PDB entry 7UBR | X-ray diffraction, 2.05 A resolution | chains A and L of the 4 polymer chains in the assembly

[Chain A]
Protein: Integrin alpha-IIb
Source organism: Homo sapiens
UniProtKB: P08514 (ITA2B_HUMAN); residues 1-454 here correspond to UniProt positions 32-485 (UniProt number = residue number + 31)
Amino-acid sequence (454 residues; row label = number of the first residue in the row):
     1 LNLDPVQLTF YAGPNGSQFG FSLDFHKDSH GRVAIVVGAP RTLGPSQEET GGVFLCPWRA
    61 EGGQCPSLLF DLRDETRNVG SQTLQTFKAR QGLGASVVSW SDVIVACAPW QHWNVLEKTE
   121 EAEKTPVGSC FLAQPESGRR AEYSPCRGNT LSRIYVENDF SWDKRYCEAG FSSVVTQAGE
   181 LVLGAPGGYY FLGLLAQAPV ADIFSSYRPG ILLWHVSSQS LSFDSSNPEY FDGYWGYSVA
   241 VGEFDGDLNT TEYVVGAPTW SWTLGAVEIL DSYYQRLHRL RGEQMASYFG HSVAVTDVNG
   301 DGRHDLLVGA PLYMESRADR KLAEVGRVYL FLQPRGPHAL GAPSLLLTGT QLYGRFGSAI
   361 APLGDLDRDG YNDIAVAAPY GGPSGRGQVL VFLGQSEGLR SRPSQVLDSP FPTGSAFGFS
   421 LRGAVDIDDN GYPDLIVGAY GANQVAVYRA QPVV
Disulfides: Cys-56/Cys-65, Cys-107/Cys-130, Cys-146/Cys-167
Bound ions: Ca2+ site 1: Glu-243, Asp-245, Asp-247, Thr-250, Glu-252; Ca2+ site 2: Asp-297, Asn-299, Asp-301, Arg-303, Asp-305; Ca2+ site 3: Asp-365, Asp-367, Asp-369, Tyr-371, Asp-373; Ca2+ site 4: Asp-426, Asp-428, Asn-430, Tyr-432, Asp-434
Small-molecule neighbours: MJX ({4-[4-(4-carbamimidoylphenyl)piperazin-1-yl]piperidin-1-yl}acetic acid): Asp-159, Phe-160, Tyr-189, Tyr-190, Leu-192, Asp-224, Ser-225, Ser-226, Phe-231
Swiss-Prot annotation at these positions:
  - binding site (Ca(2+)): Glu-243, Asp-245, Asp-247, Thr-250, Glu-252, Asp-297, Asn-299, Asp-301, Arg-303, Asp-305, Asp-365, Asp-367, Asp-369, Tyr-371, Asp-373, Asp-426, Asp-428, Asn-430, Tyr-432, Asp-434
  - glycosylation (N-linked (GlcNAc...) asparagine): Asn-15, Asn-249

[Chain L]
Protein: 10E5 Fab light chain
Source organism: Homo sapiens
Notes: antibody fragment or engineered binder
Amino-acid sequence (214 residues; each row starts with the number of its first residue):
     1 DILMTQSPSS MSVSLGDTVS ITCHASQGIS SNIGWLQQKP GKSFMGLIYY GTNLVDGVPS
    61 RFSGSGSGAD YSLTISSLDS EDFADYYCVQ YAQLPYTFGG GTKLEIKRAD AAPTVSIFPP
   121 SSEQLTSGGA SVVCFLNNFY PKDINVKWKI DGSERQNGVL NSWTDQDSKD STYSMSSTLT
   181 LTKDEYERHN SYTCEATHKT STSPIVKSFN RNEC
Disulfides: Cys-23/Cys-88, Cys-134/Cys-194

[Chain A / chain L interface]
Pairs across the interface - 19 pairs, chain A then chain L:
  Arg-77(A) with Asn-32(L), hydrogen bond; Tyr-50(L); Tyr-91(L)
  Asn-78(A) with Ser-30(L); Asn-32(L), hydrogen bond (backbone-side chain)
  Val-79(A) with Asn-32(L); Tyr-91(L); Ala-92(L)
  Gly-80(A) with Tyr-91(L), hydrogen bond (backbone-backbone); Ala-92(L), hydrogen bond (backbone-backbone); Leu-94(L)
  Ser-81(A) with Ala-92(L), hydrogen bond (backbone-backbone); Gln-93(L); Leu-94(L), hydrogen bond (side chain-backbone)
  Arg-208(A) with Tyr-49(L); Asn-53(L)
  Pro-209(A) with Tyr-50(L)
  Gly-210(A) with Tyr-50(L), hydrogen bond (backbone-side chain)
  Ile-211(A) with Tyr-50(L), hydrophobic
Other interface residues (no listed pair), chain L (10 interface residues in all): Asp-56

[Overview]
9 residues of chain A and 10 residues of chain L are in contact; the contacts include 7 hydrogen bonds. Polar
pairs include Arg-77(A)/Asn-32(L), Asn-78(A)/Asn-32(L) and Ser-81(A)/Leu-94(L). Chain A binds compound MJX.
UniProt lists 20 Ca2+-binding residues on chain A.
Chain A is Integrin alpha-IIb and chain L is 10E5 Fab light chain, both from Homo sapiens; the structure,
Integrin alpha IIB beta3 complex with GR144053, was determined by X-ray diffraction together with 7L8P, 7TCT,
7TD8, 7THO, 7TMZ, 7TPD and 15 further entries from the same study.
